PDB entry 6B36 | X-ray diffraction, 1.63 A resolution | chains A and B

[Chain A (and B)]
Molecule: HIV-1 Protease
Source organism: Human immunodeficiency virus 1
Notes: EC 3.4.23.16; chain B of this document is another copy of the same molecule, construct and numbering; everything in this record applies to it too
UniProtKB: P04587 (POL_HV1B5); residues 1-99 here correspond to UniProt positions 501-599 (UniProt number = residue number + 500)
Sequence (99 residues; numbered 1 to 99; the number before each row is that of its first residue):
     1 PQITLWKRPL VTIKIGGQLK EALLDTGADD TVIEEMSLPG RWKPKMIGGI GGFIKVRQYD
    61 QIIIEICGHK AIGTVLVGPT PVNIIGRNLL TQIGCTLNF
Construct notes: conflict Lys7 (Gln507 in P04587), Ile33 (Leu533 in P04587), Ile63 (Leu563 in P04587)
UniProt features mapped onto this chain:
  - region (Dimerization of protease): Pro1 to Leu5, Gly49 to Lys55, Asn88 to Phe99
  - active site: Asp25 (For protease activity)
  - site: Phe99 (Cleavage)
Ligand contacts: CKD ((S)-N-(3-fluoro-2-(2-(1-(phenylsulfonyl)piperazin-2-yl)ethyl)phenyl)-3,3-bis(4-fluorophenyl)propanamide): Arg8, Leu23, Asp25, Gly27, Ala28, Gly48, Gly49, Ile50, Thr80, Pro81, Val82, Ile84
Reported in the primary citation:
  - binding site for CKD: Ile50
  - binding site for CKD: Asp25 (proposed by the authors, not directly observed)

[How chain A and chain B interact]
Pairs across the interface (105; chain A residue first):
  Pro1(A) - Leu97(B)
  Pro1(A) - Asn98(B)
  Pro1(A) - Phe99(B)  hydrogen bond (backbone-backbone)
  Gln2(A) - Thr96(B)
  Gln2(A) - Leu97(B)
  Gln2(A) - Asn98(B)  hydrogen bond
  Ile3(A) - Thr96(B)
  Ile3(A) - Leu97(B)  hydrogen bond (backbone-backbone)
  Ile3(A) - Phe99(B)  hydrophobic
  Leu5(A) - Thr26(B)
  Leu5(A) - Arg87(B)  hydrogen bond (backbone-side chain)
  Leu5(A) - Leu90(B)  hydrophobic
  Leu5(A) - Thr91(B)
  Leu5(A) - Cys95(B)
  Trp6(A) - Arg87(B)  hydrogen bond (backbone-side chain)
  Trp6(A) - Thr91(B)
  Lys7(A) - Arg87(B)
  Arg8(A) - Asp29(B)  salt bridge
  Arg8(A) - Arg87(B)
  Pro9(A) - Thr26(B)
  Pro9(A) - Leu97(B)  hydrophobic
  Leu23(A) - Gly27(B)
  Leu24(A) - Thr26(B)  hydrogen bond (backbone-side chain)
  Leu24(A) - Leu97(B)  hydrophobic
  Leu24(A) - Phe99(B)  hydrophobic
  Asp25(A) - Asp25(B)
  Asp25(A) - Thr26(B)
  Asp25(A) - Gly27(B)
  Thr26(A) - Leu5(B)
  Thr26(A) - Pro9(B)
  Thr26(A) - Leu24(B)  hydrogen bond (side chain-backbone)
  Thr26(A) - Asp25(B)
  Thr26(A) - Thr26(B)  hydrogen bond (side chain-backbone)
  Thr26(A) - Leu97(B)
  Gly27(A) - Leu23(B)
  Gly27(A) - Asp25(B)  hydrogen bond (backbone-side chain)
  Asp29(A) - Arg8(B)  salt bridge
  Val32(A) - Ile50(B)  hydrophobic
  Gly48(A) - Ile50(B)
  Gly49(A) - Ile50(B)
  Gly49(A) - Pro81(B)
  Ile50(A) - Val32(B)  hydrophobic
  Ile50(A) - Ile47(B)  hydrophobic
  Ile50(A) - Gly49(B)
  Ile50(A) - Ile50(B)  hydrogen bond (backbone-backbone)
  Ile50(A) - Gly51(B)  hydrogen bond (backbone-backbone)
  Ile50(A) - Gly52(B)
  Ile50(A) - Ile54(B)  hydrophobic
  Ile50(A) - Thr80(B)
  Ile50(A) - Pro81(B)
  Gly51(A) - Gly51(B)
  Gly51(A) - Gly52(B)
  Gly51(A) - Ile54(B)
  Gly52(A) - Ile50(B)
  Gly52(A) - Gly51(B)
  Ile54(A) - Ile50(B)
  Cys67(A) - Phe99(B)  hydrophobic
  His69(A) - Phe99(B)
  Thr80(A) - Ile50(B)
  Pro81(A) - Gly49(B)
  Pro81(A) - Ile50(B)
  Arg87(A) - Leu5(B)  hydrogen bond (side chain-backbone)
  Arg87(A) - Trp6(B)  hydrogen bond (side chain-backbone)
  Arg87(A) - Lys7(B)  hydrogen bond (side chain-backbone)
  Arg87(A) - Arg8(B)
  Arg87(A) - Pro9(B)
  Leu90(A) - Leu5(B)  hydrophobic
  Thr91(A) - Leu5(B)
  Thr91(A) - Trp6(B)
  Gln92(A) - Trp6(B)
  Ile93(A) - Phe99(B)
  Gly94(A) - Asn98(B)
  Gly94(A) - Phe99(B)
  Cys95(A) - Leu5(B)
  Cys95(A) - Leu97(B)  hydrophobic
  Cys95(A) - Asn98(B)
  Cys95(A) - Phe99(B)  hydrophobic
  Thr96(A) - Gln2(B)  hydrogen bond
  Thr96(A) - Ile3(B)
  Thr96(A) - Thr4(B)
  Thr96(A) - Thr96(B)
  Thr96(A) - Leu97(B)
  Thr96(A) - Asn98(B)  hydrogen bond (backbone-backbone)
  Leu97(A) - Pro1(B)
  Leu97(A) - Gln2(B)
  Leu97(A) - Ile3(B)  hydrogen bond (backbone-backbone)
  Leu97(A) - Leu24(B)  hydrophobic
  Leu97(A) - Thr26(B)
  Leu97(A) - Cys95(B)  hydrophobic
  Leu97(A) - Thr96(B)
  Leu97(A) - Leu97(B)  hydrophobic
  Asn98(A) - Pro1(B)
  Asn98(A) - Gln2(B)  hydrogen bond
  Asn98(A) - Gly94(B)
  Asn98(A) - Cys95(B)
  Asn98(A) - Thr96(B)  hydrogen bond (backbone-backbone)
  Asn98(A) - Asn98(B)  hydrogen bond
  Phe99(A) - Pro1(B)  hydrogen bond (backbone-backbone)
  Phe99(A) - Ile3(B)  hydrophobic
  Phe99(A) - Leu24(B)  hydrophobic
  Phe99(A) - Cys67(B)  hydrophobic
  Phe99(A) - His69(B)
  Phe99(A) - Ile93(B)
  Phe99(A) - Gly94(B)
  Phe99(A) - Cys95(B)  hydrophobic
Interface residues without a listed pair, chain A (40 interface residues in all): Thr4, Ile47, Phe53, Ile84
Interface residues without a listed pair, chain B (39 interface residues in all): Gly48, Ile66, Ile84

[Overview]
The interface between chain A and chain B involves 40 residues on one side and 39 on the other; the contacts
include 21 hydrogen bonds and 2 salt bridges. Among the polar pairs are Arg8(A)-Asp29(B), Gln2(A)-Asn98(B) and
Leu5(A)-Arg87(B). Chain A binds compound CKD. The paper reports a binding site for CKD at Ile50(A) and
Asp25(A).
Chain A and chain B are both HIV-1 Protease (Human immunodeficiency virus 1); the structure, Crystal Structure
of HIV Protease complexed with
(S)-N-(3-fluoro-2-(2-(1-(phenylsulfonyl)piperazin-2-yl)ethyl)phenyl)-3,3-bis(4-fluorophenyl)propanamide, was
determined by X-ray diffraction (same publication as 6B38, 6B3C, 6B3F, 6B3G and 6B3H).
